PDB entry 8EUQ | X-ray diffraction, 3.09 A resolution | chains A and C of the 4 polymer chains in the assembly

Chain A:
Protein: HLA class II histocompatibility antigen, DR alpha chain
From: Homo sapiens
UniProtKB: P01903 (DRA_HUMAN); residues 3-181 here correspond to UniProt positions 28-206 (UniProt number = residue number + 25)
Chain sequence (188 residues; each row starts with the number of its first residue):
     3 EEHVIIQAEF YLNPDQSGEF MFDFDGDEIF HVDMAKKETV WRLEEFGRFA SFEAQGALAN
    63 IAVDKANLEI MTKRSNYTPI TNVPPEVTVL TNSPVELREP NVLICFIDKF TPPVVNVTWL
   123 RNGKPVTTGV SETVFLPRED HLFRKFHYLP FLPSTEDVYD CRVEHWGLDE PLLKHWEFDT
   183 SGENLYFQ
Not modelled in the structure: 188-190
Differences from the reference sequence: expression tag (182-190)
Cystine bridges: Cys107-Cys163
Covalently attached groups: N-acetylglucosamine (NAG) linked to Asn118
UniProt features mapped onto this chain:
  - region: Glu179 to Asp181 (Connecting peptide)
  - site: Gln9 (Self- and pathogen-derived peptide antigen), Gly49 (Self-peptide antigen), Phe51 (Self- and pathogen-derived peptide antigen), Ala52 (Self-peptide antigen), Ser53 (Self- and pathogen-derived peptide antigen), Glu55 (Pathogen-derived peptide antigen), Asn62 (Self- and pathogen-derived peptide antigen), Asn69 (Pathogen-derived peptide antigen), Arg76 (Self- and pathogen-derived peptide antigen)
  - glycosylation (N-linked (GlcNAc...) asparagine): Asn78, Asn118

Chain C:
Protein: c44H10 Fab heavy chain
From: Homo sapiens
Notes: antibody fragment or engineered binder
Chain sequence (223 residues; numbered 1 to 216 plus 7 insertion-coded residues; the number before each row is that of its first residue; a row labelled like 82A-82C holds insertion residues (82A, then the next letters in order)):
     1 QVQLKESGPG LVAPSQSLSI TCTVSGFSLT SYGVHWVRQP PGKGLEWLGV IWAGGSINYN
    61 SALMSRLSIS KDNFKSQVFL KM
82A-82C SSL
    83 QTDDTAMYYC ARAYGDYV
100A-100D HYAM
   101 DYWGQGTSVT ASSASTKGPS VFPLAPSSKS TSGGTAALGC LVKDYFPEPV TVSWNSGALT
   161 SGVHTFPAVL QSSGLYSLSS VVTVPSSSLG TQTYICNVNH KPSNTKVDKK VEPKSC
Not modelled in the structure: 216
Cystine bridges: Cys22-Cys92, Cys140-Cys196

How chain A and chain C interact:
Pairs across the interface - 14 pairs, chain A then chain C:
  Pro86(A) with His100A(C); Tyr100B(C), hydrophobic
  Pro87(A) with Tyr96(C); Tyr100B(C), hydrogen bond (backbone-side chain)
  Glu88(A) with Tyr32(C); Tyr96(C)
  Val89(A) with Tyr96(C), hydrogen bond (backbone-side chain)
  Gly169(A) with Tyr99(C); His100A(C), hydrogen bond (backbone-side chain)
  Leu170(A) with Tyr99(C), hydrophobic; Tyr100B(C)
  Asp171(A) with Tyr99(C)
  Leu174(A) with Tyr100B(C)
  Lys176(A) with Tyr96(C)

Summary:
9 residues of chain A face 5 of chain C across their interface, with 3 hydrogen bonds. Polar pairs include
Pro87(A)-Tyr100B(C), Val89(A)-Tyr96(C) and Gly169(A)-His100A(C). N-acetylglucosamine is covalently linked to
Asn118(A).
Here chain A is HLA class II histocompatibility antigen, DR alpha chain and chain C is c44H10 Fab heavy chain,
both from Homo sapiens. Entry 8EUQ (Crystal structure of HLA-DRA*01:01/HLA-DRB1*04:01 in complex with c44H10
Fab) was determined by X-ray diffraction.
